PDB entry 8ULU | electron microscopy, 3.80 A resolution | chains D and F of the 14 polymer chains in the assembly

# Chain D (and F)
Protein: Envelope glycoprotein gp41
Organism: Human immunodeficiency virus 1
Notes: chain F of this document is another copy of the same molecule, construct and numbering; everything in this record applies to it too
UniProtKB: Q2N0S5 (Q2N0S5_9HIV1); residues 512-664 here correspond to UniProt positions 509-661 (UniProt number = residue number - 3)
Sequence (153 residues; row label = number of the first residue in the row):
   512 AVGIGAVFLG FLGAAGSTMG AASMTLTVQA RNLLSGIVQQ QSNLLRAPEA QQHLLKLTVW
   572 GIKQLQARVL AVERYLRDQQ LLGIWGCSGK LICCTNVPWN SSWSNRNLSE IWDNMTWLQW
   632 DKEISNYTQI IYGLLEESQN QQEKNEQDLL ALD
Disordered / not traced: 512-519, 547-565, 664
Disulfide bonds: C598-C604
Differences from the reference sequence: engineered mutation P559 (Ile556 in Q2N0S5), C605 (Thr602 in Q2N0S5)

# How chain D and chain F interact
Contacting residue pairs (26):
  I573(D) with L566(F)
  L576(D) with L576(F), hydrophobic
  Q577(D) with R579(F)
  V580(D) with L576(F), hydrophobic; R579(F); V580(F), hydrophobic
  L581(D) with R579(F)
  E584(D) with R579(F), salt bridge; V583(F)
  L587(D) with Y586(F), hydrophobic; L587(F), hydrophobic
  Q591(D) with A541(F), hydrogen bond (side chain-backbone); R542(F); Y586(F)
  G594(D) with G600(F)
  I595(D) with T538(F); L602(F), hydrophobic
  G597(D) with G600(F)
  S599(D) with G600(F)
  E647(D) with R542(F), salt bridge
  Q650(D) with L602(F)
  N651(D) with M535(F), hydrogen bond (side chain-backbone); T538(F)
  E654(D) with K601(F), salt bridge; I603(F)
  K655(D) with M535(F)
Also at the interface, not in a pair above, chain D (21 interface residues in all): V583, Q652, E657, Q658
Also at the interface, not in a pair above, chain F (18 interface residues in all): L545, S599, C605

# Summary
21 residues of chain D face 18 of chain F across their interface, with 2 hydrogen bonds and 3 salt bridges.
Among the polar pairs are E584(D)-R579(F), E647(D)-R542(F) and E654(D)-K601(F).
Chain D and chain F are both Envelope glycoprotein gp41 (Human immunodeficiency virus 1); the structure,
Cryo-EM structure of the BG505 SOSIPv2 in complex with bNAb 04_A06 and PGDM1400 Fabs, was determined by
electron microscopy (same publication as 9D8V, 8UKI, 8ULR, 8ULS and 8ULT).
